Entry 7V6N (electron microscopy, 3.99 A resolution); this record covers chains A and C of the 9 polymer chains in the assembly.

== Chain A (and C) ==
Molecule: Spike glycoprotein
From: Human betacoronavirus 2c EMC/2012
Notes: chain C of this document is another copy of the same molecule, construct and numbering; everything in this record applies to it too
Reference sequence: K0BRG7 (K0BRG7_MERS); residues 18-1206 here = UniProt positions 18-1206
Amino-acid sequence (1189 residues; row label = number of the first residue in the row):
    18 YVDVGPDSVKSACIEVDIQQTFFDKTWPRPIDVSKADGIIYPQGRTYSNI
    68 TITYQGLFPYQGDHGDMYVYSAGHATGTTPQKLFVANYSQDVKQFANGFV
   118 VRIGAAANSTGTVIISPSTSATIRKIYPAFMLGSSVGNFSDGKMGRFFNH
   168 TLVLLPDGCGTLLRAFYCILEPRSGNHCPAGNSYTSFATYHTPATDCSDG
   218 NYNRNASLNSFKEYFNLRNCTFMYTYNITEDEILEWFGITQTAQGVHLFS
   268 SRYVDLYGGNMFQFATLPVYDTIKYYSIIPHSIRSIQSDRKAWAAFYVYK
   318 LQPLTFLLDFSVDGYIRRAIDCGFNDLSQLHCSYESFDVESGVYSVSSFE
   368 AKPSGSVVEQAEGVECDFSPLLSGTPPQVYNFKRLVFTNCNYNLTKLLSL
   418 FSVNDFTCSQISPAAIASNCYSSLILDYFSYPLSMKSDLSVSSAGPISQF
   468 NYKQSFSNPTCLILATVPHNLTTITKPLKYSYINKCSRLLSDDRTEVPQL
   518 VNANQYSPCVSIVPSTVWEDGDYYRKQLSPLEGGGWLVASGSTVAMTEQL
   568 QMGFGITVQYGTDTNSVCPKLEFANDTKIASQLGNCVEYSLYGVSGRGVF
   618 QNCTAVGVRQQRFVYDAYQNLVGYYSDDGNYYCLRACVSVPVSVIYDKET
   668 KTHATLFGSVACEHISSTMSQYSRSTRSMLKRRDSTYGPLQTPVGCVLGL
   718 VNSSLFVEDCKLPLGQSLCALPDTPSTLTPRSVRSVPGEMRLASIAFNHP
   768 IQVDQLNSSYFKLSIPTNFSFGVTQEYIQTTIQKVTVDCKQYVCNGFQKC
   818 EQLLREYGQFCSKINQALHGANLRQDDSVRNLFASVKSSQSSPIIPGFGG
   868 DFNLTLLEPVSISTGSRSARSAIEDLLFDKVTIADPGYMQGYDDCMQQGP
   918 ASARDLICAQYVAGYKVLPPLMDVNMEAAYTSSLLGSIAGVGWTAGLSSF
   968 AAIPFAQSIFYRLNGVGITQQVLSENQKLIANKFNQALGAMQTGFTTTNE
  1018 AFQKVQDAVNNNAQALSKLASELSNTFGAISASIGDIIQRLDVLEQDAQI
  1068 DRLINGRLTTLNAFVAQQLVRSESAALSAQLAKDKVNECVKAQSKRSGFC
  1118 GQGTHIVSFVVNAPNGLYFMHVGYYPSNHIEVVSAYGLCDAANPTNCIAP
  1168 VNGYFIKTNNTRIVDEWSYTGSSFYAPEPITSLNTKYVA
Disordered / not traced: 378-380, 589-594, 699-709, 727-731, 744-756, 878-885, 916-923 (chain C: 378-380, 589-594, 617, 699-709, 743-759, 878-885, 916-923, 959-971, 983-1003, 1107, 1121, 1142-1143)
Disulfides: Cys-30/Cys-195, Cys-176/Cys-214, Cys-185/Cys-237, Cys-339/Cys-349, Cys-383/Cys-407, Cys-425/Cys-478, Cys-437/Cys-585, Cys-503/Cys-526, Cys-620/Cys-650, Cys-679/Cys-713, Cys-811/Cys-817, Cys-1106/Cys-1117

== How chain A and chain C interact ==
Residue-residue contacts (155):
  Tyr-58(A) / Val-625(C)
  Gln-60(A) / Asp-580(C)
  Gln-60(A) / Gln-628(C)  hydrogen bond
  Gly-61(A) / Gly-578(C)
  Gly-61(A) / Thr-579(C)
  Gly-61(A) / Asp-580(C)  hydrogen bond (backbone-backbone)
  Arg-62(A) / Gly-578(C)
  Arg-62(A) / Asp-580(C)
  Arg-62(A) / Tyr-632(C)  hydrogen bond
  Thr-63(A) / Asp-580(C)  hydrogen bond
  Thr-63(A) / Gln-628(C)
  Thr-63(A) / Phe-630(C)  hydrogen bond (side chain-backbone)
  Thr-63(A) / Val-631(C)
  Thr-63(A) / Tyr-632(C)  hydrogen bond (backbone-backbone)
  Tyr-64(A) / Tyr-632(C)  hydrophobic
  Tyr-64(A) / Ala-634(C)
  Ser-65(A) / Tyr-632(C)  hydrogen bond (backbone-backbone)
  Ser-65(A) / Asp-633(C)  hydrogen bond
  Ile-67(A) / Asp-633(C)
  Ile-67(A) / Ala-634(C)  hydrophobic
  Ile-69(A) / Ala-634(C)  hydrophobic
  Val-109(A) / Leu-548(C)  hydrophobic
  Ser-152(A) / Glu-549(C)  hydrogen bond
  Val-153(A) / Ser-546(C)  hydrogen bond (backbone-side chain)
  Val-153(A) / Leu-548(C)
  Val-153(A) / Glu-549(C)  hydrogen bond (backbone-side chain)
  Gly-154(A) / Ser-546(C)
  Gln-258(A) / Gln-522(C)  hydrogen bond
  Thr-259(A) / Gln-522(C)  hydrogen bond (backbone-side chain)
  Ala-260(A) / Ala-520(C)
  Ala-260(A) / Asn-521(C)  hydrogen bond (backbone-side chain)
  Ala-260(A) / Gln-522(C)
  Gln-261(A) / Val-403(C)
  Gln-261(A) / Ser-440(C)  hydrogen bond
  Gln-261(A) / Asn-521(C)
  Gln-261(A) / Gln-576(C)
  Val-271(A) / Gln-627(C)
  Phe-279(A) / Val-625(C)  hydrophobic
  Tyr-287(A) / Arg-401(C)  hydrogen bond (side chain-backbone)
  Tyr-287(A) / Asn-521(C)
  Tyr-287(A) / Gln-522(C)
  Tyr-287(A) / Tyr-523(C)  hydrogen bond (backbone-backbone)
  Asp-288(A) / Gln-522(C)
  Asp-288(A) / Tyr-523(C)
  Thr-289(A) / Gln-522(C)  hydrogen bond (backbone-side chain)
  Thr-289(A) / Tyr-523(C)
  Tyr-292(A) / Leu-548(C)  hydrogen bond (side chain-backbone)
  Tyr-292(A) / Glu-549(C)
  Val-329(A) / Gly-624(C)
  Asp-330(A) / Gly-624(C)
  Asp-330(A) / Val-625(C)  hydrogen bond (backbone-backbone)
  Gly-331(A) / Val-625(C)
  Tyr-332(A) / Val-625(C)
  Thr-412(A) / Arg-511(C)  hydrogen bond
  Asp-805(A) / Val-363(C)
  Asp-805(A) / Ser-364(C)
  Asp-805(A) / Ser-365(C)  hydrogen bond (side chain-backbone)
  Gln-808(A) / Ser-365(C)  hydrogen bond
  Gln-808(A) / Phe-366(C)
  Gln-808(A) / Glu-367(C)
  Gln-808(A) / Ser-656(C)
  Arg-822(A) / Gln-72(C)
  Arg-822(A) / Pro-320(C)
  Arg-822(A) / Leu-321(C)
  Arg-822(A) / Thr-322(C)
  Ser-829(A) / Ser-350(C)
  Gln-833(A) / Ser-350(C)  hydrogen bond
  Gln-833(A) / Tyr-351(C)
  His-836(A) / Tyr-351(C)
  His-836(A) / Val-360(C)
  His-836(A) / Tyr-361(C)
  Asp-843(A) / Ser-734(C)
  Asn-848(A) / Gln-1119(C)  hydrogen bond
  Ala-851(A) / Gln-1119(C)
  Ser-856(A) / Ile-768(C)
  Ser-858(A) / Ile-768(C)
  Ser-858(A) / Gln-769(C)
  Ser-858(A) / Val-770(C)
  Pro-860(A) / Val-770(C)
  Pro-860(A) / Gln-772(C)
  Gly-904(A) / Ser-676(C)  hydrogen bond (backbone-side chain)
  Tyr-905(A) / Ser-676(C)
  Tyr-905(A) / Leu-715(C)  hydrophobic
  Met-906(A) / Ser-676(C)
  Met-906(A) / Val-677(C)
  Met-906(A) / Ala-678(C)
  Met-906(A) / Cys-713(C)  hydrophobic
  Met-906(A) / Leu-715(C)
  Met-906(A) / Gly-716(C)
  Tyr-909(A) / Val-655(C)
  Tyr-909(A) / Ser-656(C)
  Tyr-909(A) / Ser-676(C)
  Tyr-909(A) / Val-677(C)
  Cys-912(A) / Arg-652(C)
  Met-913(A) / Val-616(C)  hydrophobic
  Met-913(A) / Gln-618(C)  hydrogen bond (backbone-side chain)
  Met-913(A) / Arg-652(C)
  Met-913(A) / Val-655(C)  hydrophobic
  Gln-914(A) / Gln-618(C)
  Gln-915(A) / Gln-618(C)
  Gln-915(A) / Cys-620(C)
  Gln-927(A) / Ser-656(C)
  Tyr-928(A) / Arg-652(C)
  Tyr-928(A) / Ala-653(C)  hydrophobic
  Tyr-928(A) / Cys-654(C)
  Lys-933(A) / Pro-658(C)
  Lys-933(A) / Gly-675(C)
  Lys-933(A) / Ser-676(C)  hydrogen bond
  Pro-936(A) / Leu-715(C)  hydrophobic
  Pro-936(A) / Cys-736(C)
  Leu-938(A) / Ser-734(C)
  Leu-938(A) / Leu-735(C)
  Leu-938(A) / Cys-736(C)  hydrogen bond (backbone-backbone)
  Leu-938(A) / Ala-737(C)
  Leu-938(A) / Leu-738(C)
  Met-939(A) / Ala-737(C)
  Asp-940(A) / Leu-738(C)
  Thr-961(A) / Ile-1165(C)
  Thr-961(A) / Ala-1166(C)
  Thr-961(A) / Pro-1167(C)  hydrogen bond (side chain-backbone)
  Ala-962(A) / Pro-1167(C)
  Ala-962(A) / Val-1168(C)  hydrophobic
  Gly-963(A) / Val-1168(C)
  Ser-966(A) / Lys-779(C)
  Ser-966(A) / Leu-780(C)
  Phe-967(A) / Val-770(C)  hydrophobic
  Phe-967(A) / Lys-779(C)  hydrogen bond (backbone-backbone)
  Ala-968(A) / Tyr-777(C)
  Ala-968(A) / Phe-778(C)
  Ala-968(A) / Lys-779(C)
  Ala-969(A) / Tyr-777(C)
  Gln-988(A) / Ile-1197(C)
  Gln-988(A) / Thr-1198(C)  hydrogen bond (side chain-backbone)
  Gln-988(A) / Ser-1199(C)  hydrogen bond
  Asn-1042(A) / Tyr-635(C)
  Asn-1042(A) / Gln-636(C)
  Thr-1043(A) / Gln-636(C)
  Ile-1055(A) / Ala-432(C)
  Ile-1055(A) / Asn-436(C)
  Gln-1056(A) / Ile-428(C)
  Gln-1056(A) / Ser-429(C)  hydrogen bond (backbone-backbone)
  Gln-1056(A) / Ala-432(C)
  Arg-1057(A) / Ser-429(C)
  Leu-1058(A) / Ser-429(C)
  Leu-1058(A) / Ala-431(C)  hydrophobic
  Leu-1058(A) / Ala-432(C)
  Lys-1100(A) / Gln-1119(C)
  Asp-1101(A) / Phe-1116(C)
  Asn-1104(A) / Ser-1114(C)
  Asn-1104(A) / Gly-1115(C)  hydrogen bond (side chain-backbone)
  Asn-1104(A) / Phe-1116(C)
  Glu-1105(A) / Ser-1114(C)  hydrogen bond
  Glu-1105(A) / Phe-1116(C)
  Phe-1191(A) / Glu-1195(C)
  Phe-1191(A) / Pro-1196(C)
Other interface residues (no listed pair), chain A (88 interface residues in all): Lys-291, Ser-852, Lys-854, Ser-855, Gln-857, Ser-859, Leu-935, Pro-937, Met-943, Leu-964, Ser-965, Ile-970, Ser-1038, Asp-1059
Other interface residues (no listed pair), chain C (95 interface residues in all): Phe-399, Gln-427, Asn-519, Pro-525, Val-623, Asn-637, Val-657, Asp-771, Ser-781

== In short ==
88 residues of chain A face 95 of chain C across their interface; the contacts include 36 hydrogen bonds.
Among the polar pairs are Gln-60(A)/Gln-628(C), Arg-62(A)/Tyr-632(C) and Thr-63(A)/Asp-580(C).
Chain A and chain C are both Spike glycoprotein (Human betacoronavirus 2c EMC/2012); the structure, MERS S
ectodomain trimer in complex with neutralizing antibody 111 state1, was determined by electron microscopy.
